PDB entry 3BKF | X-ray diffraction, 1.90 A resolution | chain A

# Chain A
Molecule: Nickel-responsive regulator
From: Escherichia coli
UniProtKB: P0A6Z6 (NIKR_ECOLI); residues 48-133 here = UniProt positions 48-133
Chain sequence (86 residues; numbered 48 to 133; the number before each row is that of its first residue):
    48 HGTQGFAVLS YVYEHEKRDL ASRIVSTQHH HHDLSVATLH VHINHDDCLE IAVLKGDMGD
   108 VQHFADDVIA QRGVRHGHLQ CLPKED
Not modelled in the structure: 48, 62-78, 132-133
UniProt features mapped onto this chain:
  - binding site (Ni(2+)): His76, His87, His89, Cys95
Bound ions: Zn2+ site 1: His87, Cys95, Glu97; Zn2+ site 2 near His89 (its only coordinating residue here)
What the authors report for this chain:
  - Zn2+ coordination: His87, His89, Cys95, Glu97
  - conformationally variable residues (order/disorder transition): His62 to His78

# In short
The Zn2+ site 1 is built by His87, Cys95 and Glu97. From UniProt: 4 Ni2+-binding residues. From the paper:
Zn2+ coordination by His87, His89 and Cys95 among others; conformational variability at His62.
Chain A is Nickel-responsive regulator (Escherichia coli); the structure, Zinc-bound C-terminal Domain of
NikR, was determined by X-ray diffraction, deposited together with 3BKT and 3BKU.
